Entry 8SMX (electron microscopy, 3.20 A resolution); this record covers chains A and J of the 12 polymer chains in the assembly.

== Chain A ==
Molecule: Histone H3.1
Organism: Homo sapiens
Reference sequence: P68431 (H31_HUMAN); residues 0-135 here correspond to UniProt positions 1-136 (UniProt number = residue number + 1)
Chain sequence (140 residues; row label = number of the first residue in the row; numbers below 1 keep their minus sign (Gly-4 is residue -4)):
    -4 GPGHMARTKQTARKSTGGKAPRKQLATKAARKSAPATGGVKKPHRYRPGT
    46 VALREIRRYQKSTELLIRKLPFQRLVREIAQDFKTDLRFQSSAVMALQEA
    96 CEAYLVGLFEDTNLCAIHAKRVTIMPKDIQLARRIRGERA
Not modelled in the structure: -4 to 36
Differences from the reference sequence: expression tag (-4 to -1)
Swiss-Prot annotation at these positions:
  - modified residue: Arg2 (Asymmetric dimethylarginine), Thr3 (Phosphothreonine), Lys4 (Allysine), Gln5 (5-glutamyl dopamine), Thr6 (Phosphothreonine), Arg8 (Citrulline), Lys9 (N6,N6,N6-trimethyllysine), Ser10 (ADP-ribosylserine), Thr11 (Phosphothreonine), Lys14 (N6-(2-hydroxyisobutyryl)lysine), Arg17 (Asymmetric dimethylarginine), Lys18 (N6-(2-hydroxyisobutyryl)lysine), Lys23 (N6-(2-hydroxyisobutyryl)lysine), Arg26 (Citrulline), Lys27 (N6,N6,N6-trimethyllysine), Ser28 (ADP-ribosylserine), Lys36 (N6,N6,N6-trimethyllysine), Lys37 (N6-methyllysine), Tyr41 (Phosphotyrosine), Lys56 (N6,N6,N6-trimethyllysine) and 8 more in UniProt
  - lipidation: Lys18 (N6-decanoyllysine)

== Chain J ==
Molecule: 147-nt DNA strand
Organism: Homo sapiens
Sequence (147 nucleotides; row label = number of the first residue in the row; numbers below 1 keep their minus sign (DA-73 is residue -73)):
   -73 ATCGGATGTATATATCTGACACGTGCCTGGAGACTAGGGAGTAATCCCCT
   -23 TGGCGGTTAAAACGCGGGGGACAGCGCGTACGTGCGTTTAAGCGGTGCTA
    27 GAGCTGTCTACGACCAATTGAGCGGCCTCGGCACCGGGATTCTCGAT

== Interface between chain A and chain J ==
Contacting residue pairs (24; chain A residue first):
  His39(A) with DT-67(J), sugar contact
  Arg40(A) with DG8(J), base contact; DT9(J), hydrogen bond to the base; DG10(J), sugar contact
  Tyr41(A) with DT9(J), sugar contact; DG10(J), hydrogen bond to the phosphate
  Arg42(A) with DT9(J), phosphate contact
  Pro43(A) with DG8(J), phosphate contact; DT9(J), phosphate contact
  Gly44(A) with DG8(J), phosphate contact; DT9(J), hydrogen bond to the phosphate
  Thr45(A) with DT9(J), phosphate contact
  Val46(A) with DT9(J), hydrogen bond to the phosphate
  Ala47(A) with DT9(J), phosphate contact
  Arg49(A) with DG-66(J), phosphate contact; DT-65(J), phosphate contact
  Arg63(A) with DA17(J), sugar contact; DG18(J), phosphate contact
  Lys64(A) with DG18(J), hydrogen bond to the phosphate
  Leu65(A) with DA17(J), phosphate contact; DG18(J), hydrogen bond to the phosphate
  Arg69(A) with DA17(J), salt bridge to the phosphate
  Asp81(A) with DG27(J), phosphate contact
  Arg83(A) with DG27(J), sugar contact
Also at the interface, not in a pair above, chain A (17 interface residues in all): Pro66
Also at the interface, not in a pair above, chain J (10 interface residues in all): DA26

== Overview ==
Chain A and chain J form an interface of 17 and 10 residues respectively, with 6 hydrogen bonds and 1 salt
bridge. Polar contacts include Arg40(A)-DT9(J), Tyr41(A)-DG10(J) and Gly44(A)-DT9(J).
Chain A is Histone H3.1 and chain J is a 147-nt DNA strand, both from Homo sapiens; the structure, Cryo-EM
structure of the human nucleosome core particle in complex with RNF168 and UbcH5c~Ub (UbcH5c chemically ...,
was determined by electron microscopy, deposited together with 8SMW, 8SMY, 8SMZ, 8SN0, 8SN1, 8SN2 and 3
further entries.
